Entry 8ABG (electron microscopy, 2.30 A resolution); this record covers chains C and H of the 20 polymer chains in the assembly.

Chain C:
Molecule: Cytochrome b
Organism: Yarrowia lipolytica
Reference sequence: Q9B6D0 (CYB_YARLI); residue numbers follow UniProt; this construct covers 1-385
Sequence (385 residues; each row starts with the number of its first residue):
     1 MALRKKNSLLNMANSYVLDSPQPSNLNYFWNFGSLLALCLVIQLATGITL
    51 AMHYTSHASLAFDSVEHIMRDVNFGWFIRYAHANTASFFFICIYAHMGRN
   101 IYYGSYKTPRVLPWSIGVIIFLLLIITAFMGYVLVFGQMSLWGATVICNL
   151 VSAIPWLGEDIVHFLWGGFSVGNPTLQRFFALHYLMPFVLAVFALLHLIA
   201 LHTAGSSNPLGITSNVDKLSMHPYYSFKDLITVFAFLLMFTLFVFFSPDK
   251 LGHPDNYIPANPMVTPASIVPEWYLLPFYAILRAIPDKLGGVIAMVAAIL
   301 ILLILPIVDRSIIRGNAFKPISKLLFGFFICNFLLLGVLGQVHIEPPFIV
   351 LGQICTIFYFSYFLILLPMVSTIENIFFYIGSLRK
Not modelled in the structure: 384-385
Metal / ion sites: heme Fe site 1: H82, H183; heme Fe site 2: H96, H197
Ligand contacts:
  - heme (HEM), molecule 1: W30, F32, G33, S34, L36, A37, F89, I93, H96, M97, R99, N100, S105, R110, P113, W114, G117, V118, I120, F121, L190, A194, H197, L198, L201, S206, S207
  - heme (HEM), molecule 2: L40, Q43, L44, G47, I48, L50, A51, Y54, V65, R79, H82, A83, A86, F89, L124, T127, A128, G131, Y132, L134, V135, F180, H183, Y184, P187, L190, Y274
  - 1,2-diacyl-sn-glycero-3-phosphocholine (PC1): N27, F29, Y94, A95, G98, R99, Y102, Y103, P209, A317, K323, F326, G327, I330, C331, F333
  - phosphatidylethanolamine (PTY), molecule 1: S34, A37, L38, V41, H222, P223, S226, F227, D229, L230, V233, F234
  - phosphatidylethanolamine (PTY), molecule 2: F74, F77, L237, F240, F245
Curated features (UniProtKB/Swiss-Prot):
  - binding site (heme b): H82, H96, H183, H197
  - binding site (a ubiquinone): H202

Chain H:
Molecule: Cytochrome b-c1 complex subunit 8
Organism: Yarrowia lipolytica
Reference sequence: Q6C387 (Q6C387_YARLI); residues 3-95 here correspond to UniProt positions 1-93 (UniProt number = residue number - 2)
Sequence (93 residues; each row starts with the number of its first residue):
     3 MGGNGHYMGWWGHMGSPPQKGIAGYTISPFAARPFAGVVHAAIFNTFRRT
    53 KNQALFVILPVSFFYYVWTQASEKNEWLYTKAGRHELAKALAE
Not modelled in the structure: 3-8, 94-95
Ligand contacts: 1,2-diacyl-sn-glycero-3-phosphocholine (PC1): Q55, F58, V59, V63

Chain C / chain H interface:
Residue-residue contacts (56):
  S15(C) - W12(H)
  D19(C) - W12(H)
  D19(C) - W13(H)  hydrogen bond (backbone-side chain)
  S20(C) - W12(H)
  P21(C) - W12(H)
  P21(C) - W13(H)  hydrophobic
  P21(C) - M16(H)  hydrophobic
  P109(C) - Y9(H)  hydrophobic
  H202(C) - M10(H)
  H202(C) - W12(H)
  T203(C) - Y9(H)
  T203(C) - M10(H)  hydrogen bond (backbone-backbone)
  A204(C) - M10(H)
  G205(C) - M10(H)
  N215(C) - Y9(H)  hydrogen bond (side chain-backbone)
  N215(C) - M10(H)
  N215(C) - M16(H)
  N215(C) - G17(H)
  N215(C) - S18(H)
  V216(C) - S18(H)
  V216(C) - Q21(H)  hydrogen bond (backbone-side chain)
  K218(C) - M10(H)
  K218(C) - W13(H)
  K218(C) - M16(H)
  S220(C) - W13(H)
  P320(C) - F58(H)
  K323(C) - Q55(H)  hydrogen bond
  K323(C) - F58(H)
  G327(C) - P62(H)
  F328(C) - P62(H)  hydrophobic
  F328(C) - F65(H)  hydrophobic
  F328(C) - F66(H)  hydrophobic
  C331(C) - P62(H)  hydrophobic
  C331(C) - V63(H)  hydrophobic
  C331(C) - F66(H)  hydrophobic
  N332(C) - F66(H)
  L335(C) - F66(H)  hydrophobic
  L335(C) - W70(H)  hydrophobic
  V338(C) - W70(H)  hydrophobic
  V342(C) - W70(H)  hydrophobic
  E345(C) - N77(H)  hydrogen bond
  E345(C) - Y81(H)
  P346(C) - N77(H)  hydrogen bond (backbone-side chain)
  P346(C) - L80(H)
  P346(C) - Y81(H)
  P346(C) - L89(H)  hydrophobic
  P346(C) - A92(H)  hydrophobic
  P346(C) - L93(H)
  P347(C) - A73(H)
  P347(C) - N77(H)
  F348(C) - W70(H)  hydrophobic
  F348(C) - A73(H)
  F348(C) - S74(H)
  F348(C) - N77(H)
  L351(C) - V69(H)  hydrophobic
  L351(C) - A73(H)  hydrophobic
Other interface residues (no listed pair), chain C (30 interface residues in all): L219, L324, L339
Other interface residues (no listed pair), chain H (27 interface residues in all): P19, L61, K76

Overview:
The interface between chain C and chain H involves 30 residues on one side and 27 on the other; the contacts
include 7 hydrogen bonds. Among the polar pairs are D19(C)-W13(H), N215(C)-Y9(H) and V216(C)-Q21(H).
1,2-diacyl-sn-glycero-3-phosphocholine is bound between chain C and chain H.
Chain C is Cytochrome b and chain H is Cytochrome b-c1 complex subunit 8, both from Yarrowia lipolytica; the
structure, Complex III2 from Yarrowia lipolytica, oxidised with ferricyanide, c-position, was determined by
electron microscopy together with 8AB6, 8AB7, 8AB8, 8AB9, 8ABA, 8ABB and 11 further entries from the same
study.
